PDB entry 4LZ1 | X-ray diffraction, 1.65 A resolution | chains L and H of the 3 polymer chains in the assembly

# Chain L
Molecule: Thrombin light chain
Source organism: Homo sapiens
Notes: EC 3.4.21.5
Reference sequence: P00734 (THRB_HUMAN); the construct lacks a stretch of the UniProt sequence, so the offset changes along the chain: -5 to 0 = UniProt 328-333; 1-14 = UniProt 336-349
Chain sequence (36 residues; each row starts with the number of its first residue; a row labelled like 14A-14L holds insertion residues (14A, then the next letters in order); numbers below 1 keep their minus sign (Thr-5 is residue -5)):
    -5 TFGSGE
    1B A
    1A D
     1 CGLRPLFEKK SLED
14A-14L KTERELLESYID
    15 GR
Unresolved in the structure: -5 to 0, 15-16
Swiss-Prot annotation at these positions:
  - site: Arg16 (Cleavage)

# Chain H
Molecule: Thrombin heavy chain
Source organism: Homo sapiens
Notes: EC 3.4.21.5
Reference sequence: P00734 (THRB_HUMAN); the construct lacks a stretch of the UniProt sequence and is renumbered around it, so the offset changes along the chain: 16-36 = UniProt 364-384; 37-60 = UniProt 386-409; 61-77 = UniProt 419-435; 78-97 = UniProt 437-456; 6 more segments
Chain sequence (259 residues; row label = number of the first residue in the row; note: 4 numbers in that range are skipped by the numbering (no residue carries them; nothing is unmodelled there); a row labelled like 60A-60I holds insertion residues (60A, then the next letters in order)):
    16 IVEGSDAEIG MSPWQVMLFR K
   36A S
    37 PQELLCGASL ISDRWVLTAA HCLL
60A-60I YPPWDKNFT
    61 ENDLLVRIGK HSRTRYE
   77A R
    78 NIEKISMLEK IYIHPRYNWR
   97A E
    98 NLDRDIALMK LKKPVAFSDY IHPVCLPDRE TA
129A-129C ASL
   130 LQAGYKGRVT GWGNLKET
147A-147H WTANVGKG
   151 QPSVLQVVNL PIVERPVCKD STRIRITDNM FCAG
  184A Y
   185 KP
186A-186D DEGK
   187 RGDACEGDSG GPFVMKSP
204A-204B FN
   205 NRWYQMGIVS WGE
   219 GC
  221A D
   221 RDGKYGFYTH VFRLKKWIQK VIDQFGE
Unresolved in the structure: 147A-147H, 246-247
Disulfides: Cys42-Cys58, Cys168-Cys182, Cys191-Cys220
Glycans and other covalent adducts: N-acetylglucosamine (NAG) linked to Asn60G
Ion coordination: Na+: Arg221, Lys224
Ligand contacts: 0G6 (D-phenylalanyl-N-[(2S,3S)-6-{[amino(iminio)methyl]amino}-1-chloro-2-hydroxyhexan-3-yl]-L-prolinamide): Cys42, His57, Cys58, Tyr60A, Trp60D, Glu97A, Asn98, Leu99, Ile174, Asp189, Ala190, Cys191, Glu192, Gly193, Asp194, Ser195, Val213, Ser214, Trp215, Gly216, Glu217, Gly219, Cys220, Gly226
Swiss-Prot annotation at these positions:
  - region: Ala183 to Val200 (High affinity receptor-binding region which is also known as the TP508 peptide)
  - active site (Charge relay system): His57, Asp102, Ser195
  - glycosylation: Asn60G (N-linked (GlcNAc...) (complex) asparagine)

# Chain L / chain H interface
Residue-residue contacts - 60 pairs, chain L then chain H:
  Cys1(L) - Pro120(H)
  Cys1(L) - Val121(H)
  Cys1(L) - Cys122(H)  disulfide
  Cys1(L) - Arg206(H)  hydrogen bond (backbone-side chain)
  Asp1A(L) - His119(H)  salt bridge
  Asp1A(L) - Arg206(H)
  Ala1B(L) - Arg206(H)  hydrogen bond (backbone-side chain)
  Gly2(L) - Trp29(H)
  Gly2(L) - His119(H)
  Gly2(L) - Pro120(H)  hydrogen bond (backbone-backbone)
  Gly2(L) - Cys122(H)
  Gly2(L) - Arg206(H)
  Gly2(L) - Trp207(H)  hydrogen bond (backbone-backbone)
  Leu3(L) - His119(H)  hydrogen bond (backbone-side chain)
  Leu3(L) - Asn205(H)
  Leu3(L) - Arg206(H)
  Arg4(L) - Gly25(H)
  Arg4(L) - Met26(H)  hydrogen bond (side chain-backbone)
  Arg4(L) - Pro28(H)
  Arg4(L) - Trp29(H)
  Arg4(L) - Arg137(H)
  Arg4(L) - Trp207(H)
  Pro5(L) - Ser115(H)
  Pro5(L) - Asp116(H)
  Leu6(L) - Ile24(H)
  Leu6(L) - Asp116(H)
  Phe7(L) - Glu23(H)
  Phe7(L) - Ile24(H)
  Phe7(L) - Gly25(H)
  Phe7(L) - Met26(H)  hydrophobic
  Glu8(L) - Lys202(H)  salt bridge
  Glu8(L) - Asn205(H)
  Glu8(L) - Trp207(H)  hydrogen bond
  Lys9(L) - His119(H)
  Asp14(L) - Glu23(H)
  Asp14(L) - Met26(H)
  Asp14(L) - Arg137(H)  salt bridge
  Asp14(L) - Trp207(H)
  Lys14A(L) - Glu23(H)  hydrogen bond (backbone-side chain)
  Thr14B(L) - Arg137(H)  hydrogen bond
  Thr14B(L) - Asn159(H)  hydrogen bond
  Glu14C(L) - Arg137(H)
  Glu14C(L) - Lys202(H)  salt bridge
  Glu14E(L) - Lys135(H)  salt bridge
  Glu14E(L) - Asn159(H)  hydrogen bond
  Glu14E(L) - Tyr184A(H)  hydrogen bond
  Glu14E(L) - Lys186D(H)
  Leu14F(L) - Lys135(H)
  Leu14F(L) - Gly136(H)
  Leu14F(L) - Asn159(H)
  Leu14F(L) - Trp207(H)  hydrophobic
  Leu14G(L) - Lys202(H)
  Ser14I(L) - Gly133(H)
  Ser14I(L) - Tyr134(H)
  Ser14I(L) - Lys135(H)  hydrogen bond (side chain-backbone)
  Tyr14J(L) - Leu129C(H)
  Tyr14J(L) - Tyr134(H)  hydrophobic
  Tyr14J(L) - Met201(H)
  Tyr14J(L) - Lys202(H)  hydrogen bond (side chain-backbone)
  Tyr14J(L) - Pro204(H)
Also at the interface, not in a pair above, chain H (29 interface residues in all): Tyr117, Asn204B
Cross-chain cystine bridges: Cys1(L)-Cys122(H)

# In short
The interface between chain L and chain H involves 20 residues on one side and 29 on the other; the contacts
include 1 disulfide bond, 14 hydrogen bonds and 5 salt bridges. Among the polar pairs are Asp1A(L)-His119(H),
Glu8(L)-Lys202(H) and Glu14E(L)-Lys135(H).
Here chain L is Thrombin light chain and chain H is Thrombin heavy chain, both from Homo sapiens. Entry 4LZ1
(X-ray structure of the complex between human thrombin and the TBA deletion mutant lacking thymine 12 ...) was
determined by X-ray diffraction together with 4LZ4 from the same study.
